Entry 1HBX (X-ray diffraction, 3.15 A resolution); this record covers chains A and B of the 5 polymer chains in the assembly.

== Chain A (and B) ==
Name: Serum response factor
Source organism: Homo sapiens
Notes: fragment: core residues 132-223; chain B of this document is another copy of the same molecule, construct and numbering; everything in this record applies to it too
UniProt: P11831 (SRF_HUMAN); residue numbers follow UniProt; this construct covers 132-223
Amino-acid sequence (92 residues; each row starts with the number of its first residue):
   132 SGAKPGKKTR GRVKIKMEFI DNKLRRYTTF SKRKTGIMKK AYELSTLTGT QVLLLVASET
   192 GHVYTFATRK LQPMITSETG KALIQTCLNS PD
Not modelled in the structure: 132-136 (chain B: 132-137)
Swiss-Prot annotation at these positions:
  - DNA-binding region: G133 to P222
From the paper describing this entry:
  - binding site for the 26-nt DNA strand: K139
  - conformationally variable residues (order/disorder transition, side-chain flip): G137 to K139, Y158, H193, L219 to D223
  - binding site for the 26-nt DNA strand: T191
  - binding site for the 26-nt DNA strand: K139, T191

== How chain A and chain B interact ==
Contacting residue pairs (81; chain A residue first):
  K147(A) with L178(B)
  M148(A) with Y173(B), hydrophobic; E174(B); T177(B)
  E149(A) with T177(B); L178(B)
  F150(A) with T177(B), hydrogen bond (backbone-backbone); L178(B); G180(B)
  I151(A) with L178(B), hydrogen bond (backbone-backbone)
  T160(A) with T179(B)
  F161(A) with L175(B), hydrophobic; T179(B); T181(B)
  R164(A) with L175(B); L178(B)
  I168(A) with A172(B), hydrophobic
  K171(A) with I168(B); K171(B)
  A172(A) with I168(B)
  E174(A) with M148(B); R164(B), salt bridge
  L175(A) with F161(B), hydrophobic
  T177(A) with M148(B); F150(B)
  L178(A) with I146(B), hydrophobic; K147(B); M148(B), hydrophobic; E149(B); F150(B); I151(B), hydrogen bond (backbone-backbone); R164(B)
  T179(A) with F150(B); R157(B); T160(B); F161(B)
  T181(A) with F161(B); A188(B)
  Q182(A) with V187(B); A188(B), hydrogen bond (backbone-backbone); L219(B)
  V183(A) with L186(B)
  L184(A) with L184(B); L185(B); L186(B), hydrogen bond (backbone-backbone)
  L185(A) with L184(B)
  L186(A) with V183(B); L184(B), hydrogen bond (backbone-backbone); L202(B), hydrophobic
  V187(A) with L175(B), hydrophobic; Q182(B)
  A188(A) with T181(B); Q182(B), hydrogen bond (backbone-backbone)
  E190(A) with T179(B)
  R200(A) with P222(B), hydrogen bond (side chain-backbone); D223(B)
  K201(A) with C218(B), hydrogen bond (backbone-side chain); L219(B), hydrogen bond (side chain-backbone); S221(B), hydrogen bond (side chain-backbone); D223(B), salt bridge
  L202(A) with L219(B), hydrophobic
  P204(A) with C218(B), hydrophobic
  M205(A) with L214(B), hydrophobic; I215(B), hydrophobic
  G211(A) with L214(B)
  L214(A) with M205(B), hydrophobic; G211(B)
  I215(A) with M205(B), hydrophobic
  C218(A) with K201(B), hydrogen bond (side chain-backbone); L202(B), hydrophobic; P204(B), hydrophobic; M205(B)
  L219(A) with Q182(B); K201(B); L202(B), hydrophobic
  S221(A) with R200(B), hydrogen bond; K201(B), hydrogen bond (backbone-side chain)
  P222(A) with R200(B), hydrogen bond (backbone-side chain); K201(B)
  D223(A) with R200(B), hydrogen bond (backbone-side chain); K201(B), salt bridge
Also at the interface, not in a pair above, chain A (43 interface residues in all): R157, K165, Y173, G180, S208
Also at the interface, not in a pair above, chain B (45 interface residues in all): K165, E190, T210, N220

== Overview ==
Chain A and chain B form an interface of 43 and 45 residues respectively, with 16 hydrogen bonds and 3 salt
bridges. Polar pairs include E174(A)-R164(B), K201(A)-D223(B) and R200(A)-P222(B). The paper reports a binding
site for the 26-nt DNA strand at K139(A) and T191(A); conformational variability at G137(A), Y158(A) and
H193(A) among others.
Chain A and chain B are both Serum response factor (Homo sapiens); the structure, Ternary Complex of SAP-1 and
SRF with specific SRE DNA, was determined by X-ray diffraction.
